7Z4A - chains X and b of the 25 polymer chains in the assembly; structure by electron microscopy, 4.60 A resolution (low resolution: residue-level contacts below are approximate; hydrogen-bond / salt-bridge calls are withheld).

[Chain X (and b)]
Molecule: Major head protein
From: Escherichia phage vB_EcoP_SU10
Notes: chain b of this document is another copy of the same molecule, construct and numbering; everything in this record applies to it too
UniProt: A0A0B4N1Q7 (A0A0B4N1Q7_9CAUD); numbering as in UniProt (aligned over 1-352)
Sequence (352 residues; numbered 1 to 352; the number before each row is that of its first residue):
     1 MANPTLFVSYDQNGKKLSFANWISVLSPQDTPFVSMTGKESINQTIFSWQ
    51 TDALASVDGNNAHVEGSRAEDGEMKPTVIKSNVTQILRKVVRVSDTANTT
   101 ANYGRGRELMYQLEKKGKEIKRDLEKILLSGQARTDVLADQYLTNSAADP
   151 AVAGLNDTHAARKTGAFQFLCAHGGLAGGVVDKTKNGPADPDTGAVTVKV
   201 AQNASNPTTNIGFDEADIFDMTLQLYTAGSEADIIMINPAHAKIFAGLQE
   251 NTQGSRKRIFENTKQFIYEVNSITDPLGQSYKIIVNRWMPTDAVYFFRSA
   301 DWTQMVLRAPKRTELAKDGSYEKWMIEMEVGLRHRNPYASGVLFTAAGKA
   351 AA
Disordered / not traced: 1-3, 350-352 (chain b: 1-2, 349-352)

[Chain X / chain b interface]
Pairs across the interface (134; chain X residue first):
  Pro4(X) - Gly154(b)
  Thr5(X) - Asn156(b)
  Leu6(X) - Asn156(b)
  Leu6(X) - Asp157(b)
  Ser9(X) - Thr45(b)
  Tyr10(X) - Leu138(b)
  Tyr10(X) - Ala153(b)
  Tyr10(X) - His159(b)
  Tyr10(X) - Arg162(b)
  Asp11(X) - Ala153(b)
  Asp11(X) - Gly154(b)
  Asn13(X) - Asn145(b)
  Lys15(X) - Gln44(b)
  Lys15(X) - Asn145(b)
  Lys16(X) - Gln44(b)
  Leu17(X) - Leu143(b)
  Ser18(X) - Asn43(b)
  Ser18(X) - Gln44(b)
  Ser18(X) - Ser48(b)
  Phe19(X) - Ser48(b)
  Phe19(X) - Leu143(b)
  Ala20(X) - Ser48(b)
  Ala20(X) - Trp49(b)
  Trp22(X) - Trp49(b)
  Trp22(X) - Gln50(b)
  Trp22(X) - Arg333(b)
  Trp22(X) - Arg335(b)
  Ile23(X) - Gln50(b)
  Ile23(X) - Asp52(b)
  Ile23(X) - Arg335(b)
  Ser24(X) - Gln50(b)
  Ser24(X) - Thr51(b)
  Ser24(X) - Asp52(b)
  Ser24(X) - Arg335(b)
  Ser24(X) - Asn336(b)
  Val25(X) - Asp52(b)
  Leu26(X) - Ala228(b)
  Leu26(X) - Gly229(b)
  Leu26(X) - Asn336(b)
  Leu26(X) - Ala339(b)
  Ser27(X) - Leu54(b)
  Ser27(X) - Asp192(b)
  Pro28(X) - Ala228(b)
  Gln85(X) - Ala62(b)
  Ile86(X) - Asn61(b)
  Ile86(X) - Ala62(b)
  Ile86(X) - His63(b)
  Ile86(X) - Glu65(b)
  Leu87(X) - Asn61(b)
  Arg88(X) - Asn61(b)
  Arg88(X) - His63(b)
  Arg88(X) - Val64(b)
  Arg88(X) - Ser67(b)
  Arg88(X) - Arg68(b)
  Arg88(X) - Ala69(b)
  Lys89(X) - Asn61(b)
  Val90(X) - Ala69(b)
  Val90(X) - Glu70(b)
  Val90(X) - Asp71(b)
  Val90(X) - Gly72(b)
  Arg92(X) - Asp71(b)
  Arg92(X) - Met74(b)
  Tyr103(X) - Gln50(b)
  Arg105(X) - Gln50(b)
  Arg105(X) - Thr77(b)
  Tyr111(X) - Asp52(b)
  Gln112(X) - Met74(b)
  Lys115(X) - Leu54(b)
  Lys116(X) - Glu73(b)
  Glu119(X) - Leu54(b)
  Glu119(X) - Ala55(b)
  Arg122(X) - Leu54(b)
  Arg122(X) - Ala55(b)
  Arg122(X) - Val57(b)
  Arg122(X) - Asp192(b)
  Asp123(X) - Val57(b)
  Asp123(X) - Asp58(b)
  Lys126(X) - Val57(b)
  Ile127(X) - Gly59(b)
  Gln132(X) - Gly59(b)
  His159(X) - Val64(b)
  Ala161(X) - Ala62(b)
  Arg162(X) - Ala62(b)
  Arg162(X) - Glu65(b)
  Pro239(X) - Leu223(b)
  Ala242(X) - Pro276(b)
  Lys243(X) - Asp220(b)
  Gln249(X) - Ser255(b)
  Glu250(X) - Thr252(b)
  Glu250(X) - Gln253(b)
  Glu250(X) - Ser255(b)
  Arg256(X) - Gly254(b)
  Lys257(X) - Gly254(b)
  Lys257(X) - Ser255(b)
  Lys257(X) - Lys257(b)
  Arg258(X) - Ser255(b)
  Arg258(X) - Arg256(b)
  Arg258(X) - Lys257(b)
  Ile259(X) - Lys257(b)
  Ile259(X) - Ile259(b)
  Phe260(X) - Gln249(b)
  Phe260(X) - Lys257(b)
  Phe260(X) - Arg258(b)
  Phe260(X) - Ile259(b)
  Glu261(X) - Ile259(b)
  Glu261(X) - Glu261(b)
  Asn262(X) - Ile259(b)
  Asn262(X) - Thr263(b)
  Asn262(X) - Gln265(b)
  Asn262(X) - Ile267(b)
  Lys264(X) - Glu269(b)
  Lys264(X) - Val270(b)
  Lys264(X) - Asn271(b)
  Lys264(X) - Ser272(b)
  Gln265(X) - Ser272(b)
  Phe266(X) - Arg256(b)
  Phe266(X) - Ser272(b)
  Phe266(X) - Ile273(b)
  Phe266(X) - Thr274(b)
  Ile267(X) - Thr274(b)
  Tyr268(X) - Phe219(b)
  Tyr268(X) - Arg256(b)
  Tyr268(X) - Thr274(b)
  Tyr268(X) - Pro276(b)
  Glu269(X) - Thr274(b)
  Glu269(X) - Asp275(b)
  Glu269(X) - Pro276(b)
  Glu269(X) - Gly278(b)
  Val285(X) - Tyr226(b)
  Arg287(X) - Tyr226(b)
  Trp288(X) - Val57(b)
  Lys323(X) - Ala69(b)
  Lys323(X) - Glu70(b)
  Met325(X) - Ala69(b)
Interface residues without a listed pair, chain X (74 interface residues in all): Gln12, Val91, Val93, Ala160, Lys163, Ala240, Asn251, Thr252, Thr263
Interface residues without a listed pair, chain b (84 interface residues in all): Ile42, Phe47, Ala53, Ser56, Asn60, Ile79, Asp136, Val137, Val152, Thr193, Glu215, Thr227, Phe260, Leu277, Tyr338

[Summary]
74 residues of chain X face 84 of chain b across their interface.
Both chains are Major head protein (Escherichia phage vB_EcoP_SU10). Entry 7Z4A (Bacteriophage SU10 tail and
bottom part of the capsid (C1)) was determined by electron microscopy, deposited together with 7Z47 and 7Z4F.
